Entry 6CP5 (electron microscopy, 4.20 A resolution (low resolution: residue-level contacts below are approximate; hydrogen-bond / salt-bridge calls are withheld)); this record covers chains X and U of the 16 polymer chains in the assembly.

# Chain X
Name: ATP synthase subunit a
Organism: Saccharomyces cerevisiae (strain ATCC 204508 / S288c)
UniProtKB: P00854 (ATP6_YEAST); residues 1-249 here correspond to UniProt positions 11-259 (UniProt number = residue number + 10)
Chain sequence (249 residues; row label = number of the first residue in the row):
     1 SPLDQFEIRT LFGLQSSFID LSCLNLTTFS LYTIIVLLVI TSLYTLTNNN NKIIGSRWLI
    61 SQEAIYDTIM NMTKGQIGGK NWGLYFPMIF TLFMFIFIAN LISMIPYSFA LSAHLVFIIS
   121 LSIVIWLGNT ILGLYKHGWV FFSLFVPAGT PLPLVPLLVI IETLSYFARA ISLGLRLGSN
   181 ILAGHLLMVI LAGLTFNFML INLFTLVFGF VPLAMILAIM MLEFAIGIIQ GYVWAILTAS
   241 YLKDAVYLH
Disordered / not traced: 1-25
From the paper describing this entry:
  - mutagenesis - I161M, S165C, S165T, S165Y, L222F: increased growth (citing earlier work)

# Chain U
Name: ATP synthase subunit f, mitochondrial
Organism: Saccharomyces cerevisiae (strain ATCC 204508 / S288c)
UniProtKB: Q06405 (ATPK_YEAST); residues 1-95 here correspond to UniProt positions 7-101 (UniProt number = residue number + 6)
Chain sequence (95 residues; row label = number of the first residue in the row):
     1 VSTLIPPKVV SSKNIGSAPN AKRIANVVHF YKSLPQGPAP AIKANTRLAR YKAKYFDGDN
    61 ASGKPLWHFA LGIIAFGYSM EYYFHLRHHK GAEEH
Disordered / not traced: 1-18, 87-95

# Chain X / chain U interface
Pairs across the interface - 21 pairs, chain X then chain U:
  Thr-28(X) / Met-80(U)
  Leu-31(X) / Phe-76(U)
  Val-39(X) / Phe-69(U)
  Leu-46(X) / Lys-52(U)
  Leu-46(X) / Phe-56(U)
  Thr-47(X) / Phe-56(U)
  Asn-49(X) / Gly-58(U)
  Ser-56(X) / Gly-58(U)
  Arg-57(X) / Ala-61(U)
  Trp-58(X) / Tyr-55(U)
  Trp-58(X) / Phe-56(U)
  Trp-58(X) / Ala-61(U)
  Trp-58(X) / Ser-62(U)
  Trp-58(X) / Gly-63(U)
  Trp-58(X) / Leu-66(U)
  Ile-102(X) / Ile-73(U)
  Ile-105(X) / Ala-70(U)
  Ile-105(X) / Ile-73(U)
  Ile-105(X) / Ile-74(U)
  Tyr-107(X) / Ile-73(U)
  Tyr-107(X) / Gly-77(U)
Other interface residues (no listed pair), chain X (17 interface residues in all): Tyr-32, Ile-35, Asn-48, Asn-50, Ser-108
Other interface residues (no listed pair), chain U (21 interface residues in all): Ala-39, Asp-57, Asn-60, Pro-65, Tyr-78, Phe-84

# Overview
17 residues of chain X face 21 of chain U across their interface. From the paper: I161M, S165C and S165T of
chain X, among others, increase growth; 5 substitutions were tested in all.
Chain X is ATP synthase subunit a and chain U is ATP synthase subunit f, mitochondrial, both from
Saccharomyces cerevisiae (strain ATCC 204508 / S288c); the structure, Monomer yeast ATP synthase Fo
reconstituted in nanodisc with inhibitor of oligomycin bound generated from focused ..., was determined by
electron microscopy together with 6CP3, 6CP6 and 6CP7 from the same study.
